PDB entry 8DDK | X-ray diffraction, 3.86 A resolution | chains B and C of the 3 polymer chains in the assembly

Chain B:
Molecule: Light Chain CC5_17
Organism: Homo sapiens
Amino-acid sequence (212 residues; each row starts with the number of its first residue):
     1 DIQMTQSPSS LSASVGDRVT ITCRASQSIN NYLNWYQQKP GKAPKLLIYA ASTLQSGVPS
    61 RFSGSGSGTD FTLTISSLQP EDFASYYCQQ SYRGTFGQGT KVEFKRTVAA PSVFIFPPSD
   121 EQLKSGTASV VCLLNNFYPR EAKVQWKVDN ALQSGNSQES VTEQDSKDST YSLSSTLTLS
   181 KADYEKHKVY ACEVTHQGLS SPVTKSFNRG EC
Disordered / not traced: 1, 10-13, 37-45, 76-81, 97, 108-135, 143-145, 159-160, 180-181, 186, 190, 193-194, 202-212

Chain C:
Molecule: Envelopment polyprotein
Organism: Crimean-Congo hemorrhagic fever orthonairovirus
UniProtKB: A0A7T6Y557 (A0A7T6Y557_9VIRU); residue numbers follow UniProt; this construct covers 252-519
Amino-acid sequence (274 residues; numbered 252 to 525; the number before each row is that of its first residue):
   252 NLEMEIILTL SQGLKKYYGK ILKLLHLTLE EDTEGLLEWC KRNLGSNCDD DFFQKRIEEF
   312 FITGEGYFNE VLQFKTLSTP SSTEPSHARL PTAEPFKSYF AKGFLSIDSG YFSAKCYPRS
   372 STSGLQLINV TQHPARIAET PGPKTTSLKT INCINLRASV FKEHREVEIN VLLPQIAVNL
   432 SNCHVVINSH VCDYSLDTDG PVRLPRIYHE GTFMPGTYKI VIDRKNKLND RCTLVTNCVI
   492 KGREVRKGQS VLRQYKTEIK IGKAPTGSLE VLFQ
Disordered / not traced: 252-254, 331-344, 518-525
Disulfides: C291-C299, C367-C443, C404-C489, C434-C483
Glycans and other covalent adducts: glycan linked to N380; N-acetylglucosamine (NAG) linked to N430
Differences from the reference sequence: expression tag (520-525)
Reported in the primary citation:
  - conformationally variable residues (loop rearrangement): R340 to E345
  - mutagenesis - K292T: unchanged binding to CC5-17
  - mutagenesis - G296K: decreased binding to CC5-17

How chain B and chain C interact:
Pairs across the interface (10; chain B residue first):
  Q27(B) - E256(C)
  S28(B) - E256(C)  hydrogen bond (backbone-side chain)
  S91(B) - R293(C)  hydrogen bond (backbone-side chain)
  Y92(B) - I258(C)  hydrophobic
  Y92(B) - E289(C)  hydrogen bond
  Y92(B) - W290(C)
  Y92(B) - R293(C)
  R93(B) - E289(C)  salt bridge
  R93(B) - K292(C)
  R93(B) - R293(C)
From the paper, about this interface:
  - pairs named by the authors: R93(B)-E289(C) (salt bridge)
  - epitope / paratope residues, chain B: Y92(B), R93(B)
  - epitope / paratope residues, chain C: E289(C)

In short:
The interface between chain B and chain C involves 5 residues on one side and 6 on the other, with 3 hydrogen
bonds and 1 salt bridge. Polar contacts include R93(B)-E289(C), S28(B)-E256(C) and S91(B)-R293(C). The paper
describes a salt bridge between R93(B) and E289(C). The paper reports that G296K of chain C reduces binding to
CC5-17; epitope/paratope residues Y92(B), R93(B) and E289(C).
Chain B is Light Chain CC5_17 (Homo sapiens) and chain C is Envelopment polyprotein (Crimean-Congo hemorrhagic
fever orthonairovirus); the structure, CCHFV GP38 Hoti/Kosovo bound with CC5_17, was determined by X-ray
diffraction (same publication as 8DC5 and 8DCY).
